PDB entry 4HBU | X-ray diffraction, 1.10 A resolution | chain A

# Chain A
Name: Beta-lactamase
From: Escherichia coli
Notes: EC 3.5.2.6
UniProt: Q9EXV5 (Q9EXV5_ECOLX); residues 26-288 here correspond to UniProt positions 29-291 (UniProt number = residue number + 3)
Sequence (263 residues; each row starts with the number of its first residue):
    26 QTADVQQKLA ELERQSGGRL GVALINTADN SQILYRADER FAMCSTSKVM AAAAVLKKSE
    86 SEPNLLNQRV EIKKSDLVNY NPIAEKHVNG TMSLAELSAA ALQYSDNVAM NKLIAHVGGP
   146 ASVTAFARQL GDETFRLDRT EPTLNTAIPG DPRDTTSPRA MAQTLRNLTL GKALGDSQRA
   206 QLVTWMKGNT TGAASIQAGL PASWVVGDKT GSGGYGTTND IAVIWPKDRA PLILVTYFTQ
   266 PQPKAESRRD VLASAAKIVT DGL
Disordered / not traced: 26-27
Covalently attached groups: NXL104, bound form (NXL) linked to Ser70
Residues lining bound ligands: NXL104, bound form (NXL; (2S,5R)-1-formyl-5-[(sulfooxy)amino]piperidine-2-carboxamide): Cys69, Lys73, Asn104, Tyr105, Ser130, Asn132, Glu166, Asn170, Thr216, Lys234, Thr235, Gly236, Ser237, Gly238
Reported in the primary citation:
  - binding site for NXL104, bound form: Ser70, Asn104, Tyr105, Ser130, Asn132, Lys234, Thr235, Ser237
  - catalytic residues: Ser70
  - conformationally variable residues (side-chain flip): Lys73
  - catalytic residues: Ser130, Glu166 (proposed by the authors, not directly observed)
  - contacts within the chain: Lys73-Ser130

# Summary
NXL104, bound form is covalently linked to Ser70. The paper reports catalytic residues Ser70, Ser130 and
Glu166; a binding site for NXL104, bound form at Ser70, Asn104 and Tyr105 among others.
Chain A is Beta-lactamase (Escherichia coli); the structure, Crystal structure of CTX-M-15 extended-spectrum
beta-lactamase in complex with avibactam (NXL104), was determined by X-ray diffraction (same publication as
4HEF, 4GZB and 4HBT).
